9GF6 - chains K and M of the 11 polymer chains in the assembly; structure by electron microscopy, 3.80 A resolution.

# Chain K
Molecule: Nucleosomal DNA Strand 1
Sequence (152 nucleotides; row label = number of the first residue in the row; numbers below 1 keep their minus sign (DC-70 is residue -70)):
   -70 CAATATCCCGAGTACATGCACAGGATGTATATATCTGACACGTGCCTGGA
   -20 GACTAGGGAGTAATCCCCTTGGCGGTTAAAACGCGGGGGACAGCGCGTAC
    30 GTGCGTTTAAGCGGTGCTAGAGCTGTCTACGACCAATTGAGCGGCCTCGG
    80 CA
Not modelled in the structure: -70 to -60, 76-81

# Chain M
Protein: Histone H3.1
Source organism: Homo sapiens
UniProt: P68431 (H31_HUMAN); residues 0-135 here correspond to UniProt positions 1-136 (UniProt number = residue number + 1)
Chain sequence (136 residues; each row starts with the number of its first residue; numbering starts at 0):
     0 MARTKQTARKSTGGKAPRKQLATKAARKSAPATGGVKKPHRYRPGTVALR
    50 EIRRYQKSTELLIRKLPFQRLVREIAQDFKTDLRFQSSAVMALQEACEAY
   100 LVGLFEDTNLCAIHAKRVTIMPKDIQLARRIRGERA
Not modelled in the structure: 0-41, 135
UniProt features mapped onto this chain:
  - modified residue: Arg2 (Asymmetric dimethylarginine), Thr3 (Phosphothreonine), Lys4 (Allysine), Gln5 (5-glutamyl dopamine), Thr6 (Phosphothreonine), Arg8 (Citrulline), Lys9 (N6,N6,N6-trimethyllysine), Ser10 (ADP-ribosylserine), Thr11 (Phosphothreonine), Lys14 (N6-(2-hydroxyisobutyryl)lysine), Arg17 (Asymmetric dimethylarginine), Lys18 (N6-(2-hydroxyisobutyryl)lysine), Lys23 (N6-(2-hydroxyisobutyryl)lysine), Arg26 (Citrulline), Lys27 (N6,N6,N6-trimethyllysine), Ser28 (ADP-ribosylserine), Lys36 (N6,N6,N6-trimethyllysine), Lys37 (N6-methyllysine), Tyr41 (Phosphotyrosine), Lys56 (N6,N6,N6-trimethyllysine) and 8 more in UniProt
  - lipidation: Lys18 (N6-decanoyllysine)

# Interface between chain K and chain M
Residue-residue contacts - 17 pairs, chain K then chain M:
  DT-24(K) - Arg83(M)  hydrogen bond to the base
  DT-24(K) - Phe84(M)  sugar contact
  DT-24(K) - Gln85(M)  hydrogen bond to the phosphate
  DT-24(K) - Ser86(M)  hydrogen bond to the phosphate
  DG-23(K) - Arg72(M)  salt bridge to the phosphate
  DG-23(K) - Arg83(M)  phosphate contact
  DG-23(K) - Phe84(M)  hydrogen bond to the phosphate
  DG-14(K) - Arg63(M)  sugar contact
  DG-13(K) - Arg63(M)  phosphate contact
  DC-6(K) - Pro43(M)  phosphate contact
  DC-4(K) - Thr118(M)  hydrogen bond to the phosphate
  DC-3(K) - Arg116(M)  phosphate contact
  DC-3(K) - Val117(M)  hydrogen bond to the phosphate
  DC-3(K) - Thr118(M)  hydrogen bond to the phosphate
  DC-3(K) - Met120(M)  phosphate contact
  DT-2(K) - Arg116(M)  phosphate contact
  DT-2(K) - Met120(M)  phosphate contact
Other interface residues (no listed pair), chain K (9 interface residues in all): DC-5
Other interface residues (no listed pair), chain M (13 interface residues in all): Leu82, Lys115

# In short
9 residues of chain K face 13 of chain M across their interface; the contacts include 7 hydrogen bonds and 1
salt bridge. Polar contacts include DT-24(K)-Arg83(M), DT-24(K)-Gln85(M) and DT-24(K)-Ser86(M).
Here chain K is Nucleosomal DNA Strand 1 and chain M is Histone H3.1 (Homo sapiens). Entry 9GF6 (CryoEM
structure of the human INO80 core-nucleosome complex state N-6) was determined by electron microscopy.
